PDB entry 8JCQ | X-ray diffraction, 1.25 A resolution | chain A

Chain A:
Molecule: Procerain
From: Calotropis gigantea
Amino-acid sequence (214 residues; numbered 124 to 337; the number before each row is that of its first residue):
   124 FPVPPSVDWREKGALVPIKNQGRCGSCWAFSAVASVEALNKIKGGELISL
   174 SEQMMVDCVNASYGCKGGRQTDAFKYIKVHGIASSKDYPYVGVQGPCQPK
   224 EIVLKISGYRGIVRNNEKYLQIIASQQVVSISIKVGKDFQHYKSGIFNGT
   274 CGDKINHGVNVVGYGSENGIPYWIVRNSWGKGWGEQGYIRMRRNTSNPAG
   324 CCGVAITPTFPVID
Modified / non-standard residues: Cys-324 (s,S-(2-hydroxyethyl)thiocysteine; CME)
Disulfides: Cys-147/Cys-188, Cys-181/Cys-220, Cys-274/Cys-325
Covalent attachments: compound E64 linked to Cys-150
Ligand contacts: E64 (N-[N-[1-hydroxycarboxyethyl-carbonyl]leucylamino-butyl]-guanidine): Gln-144, Cys-147, Gly-148, Ser-149, Trp-151, Gly-190, Gly-191, Arg-192, Gln-193, Ser-255, Ile-278, Asn-279, His-280, Gly-281

Summary:
Covalently linked compound E64: at Cys-150.
Chain A is Procerain (Calotropis gigantea); the structure, Crystal structure of calotropain FI from Calotropis
gigantea, was determined by X-ray diffraction, deposited together with 8JCR.
